4Y9Y - chains R and S of the 28 polymer chains in the assembly; structure by X-ray diffraction, 2.80 A resolution.

[Chain R]
Protein: Proteasome subunit alpha type-5
From: Saccharomyces cerevisiae S288c
Notes: EC 3.4.25.1
UniProt: P32379 (PSA5_YEAST); residues -7 to 252 here correspond to UniProt positions 1-260 (UniProt number = residue number + 8)
Sequence (260 residues; each row starts with the number of its first residue; numbers below 1 keep their minus sign (Met-7 is residue -7)):
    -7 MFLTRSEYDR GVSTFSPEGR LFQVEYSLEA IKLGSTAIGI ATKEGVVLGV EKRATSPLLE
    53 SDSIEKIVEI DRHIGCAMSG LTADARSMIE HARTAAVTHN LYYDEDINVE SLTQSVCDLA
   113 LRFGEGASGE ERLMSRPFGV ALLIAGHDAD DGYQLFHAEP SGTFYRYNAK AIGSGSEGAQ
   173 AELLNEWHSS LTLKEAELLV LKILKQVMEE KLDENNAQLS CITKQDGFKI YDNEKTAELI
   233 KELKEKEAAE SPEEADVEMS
Disordered / not traced: -7 to 0, 118-124, 243-252

[Chain S]
Protein: Proteasome subunit alpha type-6
From: Saccharomyces cerevisiae S288c
Notes: EC 3.4.25.1
UniProt: P40302 (PSA6_YEAST); residues 0-233 here correspond to UniProt positions 1-234 (UniProt number = residue number + 1)
Sequence (234 residues; row label = number of the first residue in the row; numbering starts at 0):
     0 MFRNNYDGDT VTFSPTGRLF QVEYALEAIK QGSVTVGLRS NTHAVLVALK RNADELSSYQ
    60 KKIIKCDEHM GLSLAGLAPD ARVLSNYLRQ QCNYSSLVFN RKLAVERAGH LLCDKAQKNT
   120 QSYGGRPYGV GLLIIGYDKS GAHLLEFQPS GNVTELYGTA IGARSQGAKT YLERTLDTFI
   180 KIDGNPDELI KAGVEAISQS LRDESLTVDN LSIAIVGKDT PFTIYDGEAV AKYI
Disordered / not traced: 0-2

[How chain R and chain S interact]
Contacting residue pairs (45):
  Arg2(R) - Gly7(S)
  Ser5(R) - Gly123(S)
  Ser5(R) - Arg125(S)
  Thr6(R) - Gly7(S)
  Thr6(R) - Gln20(S)
  Phe7(R) - Gln20(S)  hydrogen bond (backbone-side chain)
  Phe7(R) - Tyr23(S)
  Phe7(R) - Leu76(S)  hydrophobic
  Phe7(R) - Arg125(S)
  Phe7(R) - Pro126(S)
  Ser8(R) - Tyr23(S)
  Pro9(R) - Tyr23(S)  hydrophobic
  Pro9(R) - Glu26(S)
  Glu10(R) - Glu26(S)
  Glu10(R) - Gln30(S)
  Gly11(R) - Tyr23(S)
  Gly11(R) - Ala27(S)
  Leu13(R) - Arg125(S)
  Gln106(R) - Arg81(S)  hydrogen bond
  Asp110(R) - Arg81(S)  salt bridge
  Leu113(R) - Pro78(S)  hydrophobic
  Leu113(R) - Asp79(S)
  Leu113(R) - Arg125(S)
  Ser153(R) - Pro78(S)
  Gly154(R) - Pro78(S)
  Thr155(R) - Gln59(S)
  Phe156(R) - Gln59(S)
  Tyr157(R) - Arg50(S)  hydrogen bond (side chain-backbone)
  Tyr157(R) - Ala52(S)
  Tyr157(R) - Ser57(S)
  Tyr157(R) - Gln59(S)
  Arg158(R) - Ser56(S)
  Arg158(R) - Ser57(S)  hydrogen bond (backbone-backbone)
  Tyr159(R) - Ala52(S)
  Tyr159(R) - Asp53(S)
  Tyr159(R) - Leu55(S)
  Tyr159(R) - Ser56(S)
  Asn160(R) - Leu55(S)  hydrogen bond (backbone-backbone)
  Ala161(R) - Leu55(S)
  Gln172(R) - Asp53(S)  hydrogen bond
  Gln172(R) - Leu55(S)
  Leu175(R) - Leu55(S)
  Leu176(R) - Glu54(S)
  Leu176(R) - Leu55(S)  hydrophobic
  Trp179(R) - Leu55(S)  hydrophobic
Other interface residues (no listed pair), chain R (27 interface residues in all): Gly3, Glu117
Other interface residues (no listed pair), chain S (25 interface residues in all): Asp6, Ala24, Asn51, Gly128

[In short]
27 residues of chain R and 25 residues of chain S are in contact; the contacts include 6 hydrogen bonds and 1
salt bridge. Polar contacts include Asp110(R)-Arg81(S), Phe7(R)-Gln20(S) and Gln106(R)-Arg81(S).
Chain R is Proteasome subunit alpha type-5 and chain S is Proteasome subunit alpha type-6, both from
Saccharomyces cerevisiae S288c; the structure, Yeast 20S proteasome beta2-H116E mutant, was determined by
X-ray diffraction, deposited together with 4Y69, 4Y6A, 4Y6V, 4Y6Z, 4Y70, 4Y74 and 34 further entries.
